9CAZ - chains B and C of the 4 polymer chains in the assembly; structure by electron microscopy, 3.88 A resolution.

[Chain B (and C)]
Protein: Glutamate receptor ionotropic, kainate 2
Source organism: Rattus norvegicus
Notes: chain C of this document is another copy of the same molecule, construct and numbering; everything in this record applies to it too
Reference sequence: P42260 (GRIK2_RAT); numbering as in UniProt (aligned over 1-908)
Chain sequence (908 residues; each row starts with the number of its first residue):
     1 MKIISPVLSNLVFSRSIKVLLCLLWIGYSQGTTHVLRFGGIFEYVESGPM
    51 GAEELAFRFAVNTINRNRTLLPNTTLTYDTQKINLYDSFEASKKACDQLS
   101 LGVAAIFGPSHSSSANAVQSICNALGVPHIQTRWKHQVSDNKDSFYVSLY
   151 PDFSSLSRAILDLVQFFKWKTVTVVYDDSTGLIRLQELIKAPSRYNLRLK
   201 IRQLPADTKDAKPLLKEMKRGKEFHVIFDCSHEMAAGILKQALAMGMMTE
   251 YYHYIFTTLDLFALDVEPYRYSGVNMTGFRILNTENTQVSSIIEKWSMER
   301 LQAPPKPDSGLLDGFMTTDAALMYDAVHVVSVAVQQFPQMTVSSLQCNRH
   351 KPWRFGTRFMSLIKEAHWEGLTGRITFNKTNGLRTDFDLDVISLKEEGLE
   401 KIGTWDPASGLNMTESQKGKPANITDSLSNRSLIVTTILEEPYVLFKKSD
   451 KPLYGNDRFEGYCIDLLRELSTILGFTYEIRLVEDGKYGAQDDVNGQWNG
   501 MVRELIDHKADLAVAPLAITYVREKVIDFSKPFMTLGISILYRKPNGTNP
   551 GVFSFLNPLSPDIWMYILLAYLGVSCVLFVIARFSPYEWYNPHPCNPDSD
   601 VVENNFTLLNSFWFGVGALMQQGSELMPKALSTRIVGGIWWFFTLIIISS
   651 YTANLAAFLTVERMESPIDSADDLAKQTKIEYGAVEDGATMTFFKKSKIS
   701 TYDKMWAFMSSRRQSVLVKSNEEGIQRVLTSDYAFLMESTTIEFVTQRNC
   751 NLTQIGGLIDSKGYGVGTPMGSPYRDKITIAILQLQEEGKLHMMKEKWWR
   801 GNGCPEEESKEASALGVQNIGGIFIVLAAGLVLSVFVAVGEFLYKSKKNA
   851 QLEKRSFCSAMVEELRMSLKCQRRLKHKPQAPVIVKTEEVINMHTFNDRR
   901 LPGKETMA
Disordered / not traced: 1-32, 416-428, 585-631, 844-908 (chain C: 1-32, 416-426, 585-629, 837-908)
Curated features (UniProtKB/Swiss-Prot):
  - binding site (L-glutamate): P516, A518, R523, A689, T690, E738
  - modified residue (Phosphoserine): S846, S868
  - glycosylation (N-linked (GlcNAc...) asparagine): N67, N73, N275, N378, N412, N423, N430, N546, N751
  - cross-link: K886 (Glycyl lysine isopeptide (Lys-Gly) (interchain with G-Cter in SUMO1))
  - natural variant: I567 (I567C: In RNA edited version), Y571 (Y571C: In RNA edited version), Q621 (Q621R: In RNA edited version)
  - mutagenesis: N751 (N751Q: Loss of glycosylation), V883 (V883A: Abolishes interaction with KLHL17. Abolishes actinfilin-mediated degradation), I884 (I884A: Abolishes interaction with KLHL17. Abolishes actinfilin-mediated degradation), K886 (K886R: Abolishes sumoylation. Loss of kainate-mediated endocytosis)
Disulfides: C96-C347
Glycans and other covalent adducts: N-acetylglucosamine (NAG) linked to N275, N412

[Chain B / chain C interface]
Contacting residue pairs (74; chain B residue first):
  I519(B) - L783(C)  hydrophobic
  T520(B) - L783(C)
  Y521(B) - I780(C)  hydrophobic
  Y521(B) - L783(C)
  Y521(B) - Q784(C)
  E524(B) - T779(C)
  E524(B) - I780(C)
  E524(B) - L783(C)
  K525(B) - I780(C)
  F529(B) - K531(C)  hydrogen bond (backbone-side chain)
  S530(B) - K531(C)  hydrogen bond (backbone-side chain)
  K531(B) - I519(C)
  K531(B) - E524(C)  salt bridge
  K531(B) - F529(C)  hydrogen bond (side chain-backbone)
  K531(B) - K531(C)
  P532(B) - P532(C)
  T535(B) - T535(C)  hydrogen bond
  P558(B) - L815(C)
  P558(B) - V817(C)
  S560(B) - Q818(C)  hydrogen bond
  D562(B) - Q818(C)
  I563(B) - Q818(C)
  V577(B) - L831(C)  hydrophobic
  S632(B) - S834(C)  hydrogen bond (side chain-backbone)
  V636(B) - L831(C)  hydrophobic
  G638(B) - Y571(C)
  I639(B) - L827(C)
  W641(B) - W641(C)  hydrophobic
  F643(B) - I823(C)  hydrophobic
  F643(B) - F824(C)
  F643(B) - L827(C)  hydrophobic
  L645(B) - I648(C)  hydrophobic
  I646(B) - Y651(C)
  I646(B) - I823(C)  hydrophobic
  S649(B) - Y651(C)
  S649(B) - T652(C)
  A653(B) - L655(C)  hydrophobic
  A653(B) - A656(C)  hydrophobic
  N654(B) - L815(C)
  N654(B) - V817(C)
  A657(B) - T660(C)
  A657(B) - R663(C)  hydrogen bond (backbone-side chain)
  F658(B) - R663(C)
  F658(B) - L815(C)  hydrophobic
  T660(B) - T660(C)
  V661(B) - R663(C)
  V661(B) - M664(C)  hydrophobic
  R663(B) - R663(C)
  F693(B) - Q786(C)
  F693(B) - E787(C)
  K696(B) - E788(C)
  K696(B) - K790(C)
  S697(B) - E788(C)
  K698(B) - E788(C)
  K698(B) - K790(C)
  D760(B) - Q786(C)
  S761(B) - T535(C)
  S761(B) - Q786(C)  hydrogen bond
  R775(B) - R775(C)
  D776(B) - D528(C)
  D776(B) - M770(C)
  D776(B) - R775(C)  salt bridge
  I780(B) - Y521(C)  hydrophobic
  I780(B) - K525(C)
  L783(B) - I519(C)
  L783(B) - K762(C)
  Q784(B) - Y521(C)
  Q786(B) - S761(C)  hydrogen bond (side chain-backbone)
  Q786(B) - K762(C)
  E787(B) - Y521(C)
  E787(B) - K762(C)
  E788(B) - K698(C)  hydrogen bond (backbone-side chain)
  G789(B) - K698(C)
  K790(B) - K698(C)
Interface residues without a listed pair, chain B (56 interface residues in all): D528, F533, W640, F642, S650, E662, G771, T779, H792
Interface residues without a listed pair, chain C (47 interface residues in all): T520, S530, F555, L659, D776, A814, G830

[In short]
56 residues of chain B and 47 residues of chain C are in contact; the contacts include 10 hydrogen bonds and 2
salt bridges. Polar contacts include K531(B)-E524(C), D776(B)-R775(C) and F529(B)-K531(C). N-acetylglucosamine
is covalently linked to N275(B) and N412(B).
Both chains are Glutamate receptor ionotropic, kainate 2 (Rattus norvegicus). Entry 9CAZ (Structure of kainate
receptor Gluk2 in apo state) was determined by electron microscopy (same publication as 9C5Y, 9C5Z, 9C60 and
8GC5).
